7V6W - chains D and G of the 8 polymer chains in the assembly; structure by X-ray diffraction, 2.55 A resolution.

[Chain D]
Name: Antitoxin
From: Staphylococcus aureus (strain NCTC 8325 / PS 47)
Reference sequence: Q2FVF7 (Q2FVF7_STAA8); residue numbers follow UniProt; this construct covers 1-85
Sequence (85 residues; row label = number of the first residue in the row):
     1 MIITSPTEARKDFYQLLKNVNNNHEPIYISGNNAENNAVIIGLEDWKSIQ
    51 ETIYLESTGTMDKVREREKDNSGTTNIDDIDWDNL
Unresolved in the structure: 85
From the paper describing this entry:
  - binding site for the 26-nt DNA strand: Thr7, Arg10, Tyr14
  - binding site for the 26-nt DNA strand (chain G): Pro6, Thr7, Arg10, Tyr14, Lys18, Asn32
  - specificity-determining residues: Thr7, Arg10, Tyr14
  - self-association interface (contacts with another copy of this molecule); pairs are residue here / residue on that copy: Thr7-Tyr14 (hydrogen bond)
  - binding site for the 26-nt DNA strand: Pro6, Thr7

[Chain G]
Molecule: 26-nt DNA strand
Sequence (26 nucleotides; each row starts with the number of its first residue):
     1 TTGACGTACTCAAGTGCGTACGCTAT

[How chain D and chain G interact]
Contacting residue pairs (8; chain D residue first):
  Arg10(D) - DA20(G)  base contact
  Lys11(D) - DT19(G)  base contact
  Lys11(D) - DA20(G)  hydrogen bond to the base
  Tyr14(D) - DG16(G)  sugar contact
  Tyr14(D) - DC17(G)  phosphate contact
  Tyr14(D) - DG18(G)  phosphate contact
  Gln15(D) - DG18(G)  phosphate contact
  Lys18(D) - DC17(G)  salt bridge to the phosphate

[Summary]
The chain D/chain G interface involves 5 residues from each chain; the contacts include 1 hydrogen bond and 1
salt bridge. Polar contacts include Lys11(D)-DA20(G) and Lys18(D)-DC17(G). The paper reports a binding site
for the 26-nt DNA strand (chain G) at Pro6(D), Thr7(D) and Arg10(D) among others; a binding site for the 26-nt
DNA strand at Thr7(D), Arg10(D) and Tyr14(D) among others.
Chain D is Antitoxin (Staphylococcus aureus (strain NCTC 8325 / PS 47)) and chain G is a 26-nt DNA strand; the
structure, Crystal structure of heterohexameric Sa2YoeB-Sa2YefM complex bound to 26bp-DNA, was determined by
X-ray diffraction, deposited together with 7V5Y and 7V5Z.
